7ADB - chains X and L of the 15 polymer chains in the assembly; structure by electron microscopy, 4.40 A resolution (low resolution: residue-level contacts below are approximate; hydrogen-bond / salt-bridge calls are withheld).

Chain X:
Molecule: DNA-directed RNA polymerase subunit beta
From: Escherichia coli
Notes: EC 2.7.7.6
UniProt: P0A8V4 (RPOB_ECO57); residue numbers follow UniProt; this construct covers 1-1342
Amino-acid sequence (1342 residues; each row starts with the number of its first residue):
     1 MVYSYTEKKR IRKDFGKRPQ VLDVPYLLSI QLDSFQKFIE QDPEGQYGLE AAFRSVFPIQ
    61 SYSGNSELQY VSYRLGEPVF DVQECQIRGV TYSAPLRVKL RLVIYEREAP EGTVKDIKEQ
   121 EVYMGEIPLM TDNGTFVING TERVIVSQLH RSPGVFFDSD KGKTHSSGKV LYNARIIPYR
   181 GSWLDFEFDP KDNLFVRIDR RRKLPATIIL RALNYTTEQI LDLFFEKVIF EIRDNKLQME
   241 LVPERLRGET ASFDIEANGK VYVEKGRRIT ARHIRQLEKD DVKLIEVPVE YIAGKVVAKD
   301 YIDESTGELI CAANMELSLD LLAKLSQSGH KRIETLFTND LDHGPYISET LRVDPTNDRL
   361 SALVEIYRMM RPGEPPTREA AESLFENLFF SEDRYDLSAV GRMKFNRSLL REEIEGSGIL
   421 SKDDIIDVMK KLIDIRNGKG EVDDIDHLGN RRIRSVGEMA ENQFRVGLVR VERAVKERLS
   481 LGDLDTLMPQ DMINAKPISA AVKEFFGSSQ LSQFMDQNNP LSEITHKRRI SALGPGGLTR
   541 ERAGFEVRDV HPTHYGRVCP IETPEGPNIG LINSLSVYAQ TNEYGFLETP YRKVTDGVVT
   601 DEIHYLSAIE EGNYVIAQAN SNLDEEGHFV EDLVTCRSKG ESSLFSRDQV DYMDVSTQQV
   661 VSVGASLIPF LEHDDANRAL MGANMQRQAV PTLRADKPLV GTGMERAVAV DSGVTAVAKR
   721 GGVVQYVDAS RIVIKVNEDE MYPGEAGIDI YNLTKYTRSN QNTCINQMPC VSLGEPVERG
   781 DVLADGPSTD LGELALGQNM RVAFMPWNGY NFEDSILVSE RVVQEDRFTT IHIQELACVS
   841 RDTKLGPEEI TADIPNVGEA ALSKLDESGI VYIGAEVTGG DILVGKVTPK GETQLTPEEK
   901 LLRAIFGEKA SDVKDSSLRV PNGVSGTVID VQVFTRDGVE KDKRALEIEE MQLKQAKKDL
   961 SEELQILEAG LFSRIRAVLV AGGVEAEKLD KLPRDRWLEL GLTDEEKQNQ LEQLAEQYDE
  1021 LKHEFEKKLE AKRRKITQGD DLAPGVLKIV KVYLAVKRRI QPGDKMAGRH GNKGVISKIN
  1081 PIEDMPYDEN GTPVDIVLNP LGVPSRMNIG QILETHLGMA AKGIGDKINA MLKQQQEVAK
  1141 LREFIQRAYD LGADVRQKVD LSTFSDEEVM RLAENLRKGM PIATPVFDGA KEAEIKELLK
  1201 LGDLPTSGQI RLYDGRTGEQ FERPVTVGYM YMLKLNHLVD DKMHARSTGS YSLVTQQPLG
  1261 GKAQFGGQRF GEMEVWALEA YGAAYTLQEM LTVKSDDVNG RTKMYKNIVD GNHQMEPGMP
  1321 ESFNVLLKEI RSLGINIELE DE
Not modelled in the structure: 1, 1342
Curated features (UniProtKB/Swiss-Prot):
  - modified residue (N6-acetyllysine): Lys1022, Lys1200

Chain L:
Molecule: tDNA
Sequence (50 nucleotides; each row starts with the number of its first residue; numbers below 1 keep their minus sign (DG-14 is residue -14)):
   -14 GTTATCCGCT CACAATGCCA CACGCGCTGC TCGGCCGTTA TTCGCAGCCC
Not modelled in the structure: -14 to -13, 22-35

Interface between chain X and chain L:
Contacting residue pairs - 16 pairs, chain X then chain L:
  Asn139(X) - DG9(L)
  Arg143(X) - DC8(L)
  Lys203(X) - DC-6(L)
  Lys496(X) - DC12(L)
  Lys496(X) - DT13(L)
  Phe514(X) - DA7(L)
  Pro1044(X) - DC12(L)
  Lys1242(X) - DA5(L)
  Gly1261(X) - DA5(L)
  Lys1262(X) - DA5(L)
  Ala1263(X) - DC6(L)
  Gln1268(X) - DC4(L)
  Arg1269(X) - DC3(L)
  Arg1269(X) - DC4(L)
  Gly1271(X) - DC3(L)
  Met1273(X) - DG2(L)
Other interface residues (no listed pair), chain X (17 interface residues in all): Arg202, Glu541, Glu1272
Other interface residues (no listed pair), chain L (13 interface residues in all): DT-5, DA0

In short:
17 residues of chain X and 13 residues of chain L are in contact.
Chain X is DNA-directed RNA polymerase subunit beta (Escherichia coli) and chain L is tDNA; the structure,
Transcription termination intermediate complex 1 delta NusG, was determined by electron microscopy (same
publication as 6Z9P, 6Z9Q, 6Z9R, 6Z9S, 6Z9T, 7ADC, 7ADD and 7ADE).
